Entry 3VR4 (X-ray diffraction, 2.17 A resolution); this record covers chains B and G of the 8 polymer chains in the assembly.

# Chain B
Molecule: V-type sodium ATPase catalytic subunit A
Source organism: Enterococcus hirae
Notes: EC 3.6.3.15
UniProt: Q08636 (NTPA_ENTHR); residue numbers follow UniProt; this construct covers 1-593
Amino-acid sequence (600 residues; each row starts with the number of its first residue; numbers below 1 keep their minus sign (Gly-6 is residue -6)):
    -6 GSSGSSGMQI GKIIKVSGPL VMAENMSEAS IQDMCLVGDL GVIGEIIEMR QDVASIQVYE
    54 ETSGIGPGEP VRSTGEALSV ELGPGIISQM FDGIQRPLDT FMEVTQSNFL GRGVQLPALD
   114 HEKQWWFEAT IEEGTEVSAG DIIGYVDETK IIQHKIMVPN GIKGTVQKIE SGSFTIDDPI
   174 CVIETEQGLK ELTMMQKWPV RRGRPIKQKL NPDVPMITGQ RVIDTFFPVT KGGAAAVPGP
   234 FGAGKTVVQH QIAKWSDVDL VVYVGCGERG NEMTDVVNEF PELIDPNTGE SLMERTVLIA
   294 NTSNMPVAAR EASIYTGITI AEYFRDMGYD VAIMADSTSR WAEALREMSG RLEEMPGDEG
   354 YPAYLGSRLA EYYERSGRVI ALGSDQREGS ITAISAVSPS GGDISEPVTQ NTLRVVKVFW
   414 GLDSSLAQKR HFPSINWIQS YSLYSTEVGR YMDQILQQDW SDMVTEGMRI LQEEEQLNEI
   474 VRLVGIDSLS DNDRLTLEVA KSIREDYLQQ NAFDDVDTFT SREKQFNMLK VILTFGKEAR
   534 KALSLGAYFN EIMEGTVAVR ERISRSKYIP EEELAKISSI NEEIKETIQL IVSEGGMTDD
Not modelled in the structure: 587-593
Modified residues: Mse1, Mse15, Mse19, Mse27, Mse42, Mse83, Mse95, Mse150, Mse187, Mse188, Mse209, Mse266, Mse286, Mse298, Mse320, Mse327, Mse341, Mse348, Mse445, Mse456, Mse461, Mse521, Mse546 (selenomethionine; parent Met); Mse590 (selenomethionine)
Construct notes: expression tag (-6 to 0)
Curated features (UniProtKB/Swiss-Prot):
  - binding site (ATP): Gly232 to Thr239
Reported in the primary citation:
  - catalytic residues: Glu261 (citing earlier work)

# Chain G
Molecule: V-type sodium ATPase subunit D
Source organism: Enterococcus hirae
Notes: EC 3.6.3.15
Amino-acid sequence (217 residues; row label = number of the first residue in the row; numbers below 1 keep their minus sign (Gly-6 is residue -6)):
    -6 GSSGSSGMRL NVNPTRMELT RLKKQLTTAT RGHKLLKDKQ DELMRQFILL IRKNNELRQA
    54 IEKETQTAMK DFVLAKSTVE EAFIDELLAL PAENVSISVV EKNIMSVKVP LMNFQYDETL
   114 NETPLEYGYL HSNAELDRSI DGFTQLLPKL LKLAEVEKTC QLMAEEIEKT RRRVNALEYM
   174 TIPQLEETIY YIKMKLEENE RAEVTRLIKV KNMGTEE
Not modelled in the structure: -6 to 5, 71, 84-85, 109-125, 207-210
Modified residues: Mse1 (selenomethionine); Mse10, Mse37, Mse62, Mse98, Mse105, Mse156, Mse173, Mse187, Mse206 (selenomethionine; parent Met)

# Chain B / chain G interface
Pairs across the interface - 9 pairs, chain B then chain G:
  Glu347(B) with Lys202(G)
  Mse348(B) with Lys202(G)
  Pro349(B) with Lys202(G)
  Arg475(B) with Asn168(G); Tyr172(G)
  Leu476(B) with Arg165(G); Asn168(G), hydrogen bond (backbone-side chain); Ala169(G)
  Val477(B) with Arg165(G)
Also at the interface, not in a pair above, chain B (8 interface residues in all): Glu472, Ile473
Also at the interface, not in a pair above, chain G (7 interface residues in all): Arg164, Mse173

# Summary
8 residues of chain B and 7 residues of chain G are in contact; the contacts include 1 hydrogen bond. The
hydrogen-bonded pair is Leu476(B)-Asn168(G). Curated annotation (UniProt) lists 8 ATP-binding residues on
chain B. From the paper: the catalytic residue Glu261(B).
Chain B is V-type sodium ATPase catalytic subunit A and chain G is V-type sodium ATPase subunit D, both from
Enterococcus hirae; the structure, Crystal structure of Enterococcus hirae V1-ATPase [eV1], was determined by
X-ray diffraction together with 3VR2, 3VR3 and 3VR5 from the same study.
